PDB entry 2Q2K | X-ray diffraction, 3.00 A resolution | chains A and B of the 3 polymer chains in the assembly

# Chain A (and B)
Molecule: Hypothetical protein
Organism: Staphylococcus aureus
Notes: chain B of this document is another copy of the same molecule, construct and numbering; everything in this record applies to it too
UniProt: Q2FDA3 (Q2FDA3_STAA3); residue numbers follow UniProt; this construct covers 1-51
Sequence (70 residues; each row starts with the number of its first residue; numbers below 1 keep their minus sign (Met-18 is residue -18)):
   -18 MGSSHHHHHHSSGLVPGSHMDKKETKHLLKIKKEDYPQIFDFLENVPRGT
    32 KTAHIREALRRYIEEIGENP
Disordered / not traced: -18 to 3, 49-51 (chain B: -18 to 3, 48-51)
Sequence notes: expression tag (-18 to 0)

# How chain A and chain B interact
Pairs across the interface - 73 pairs, chain A then chain B:
  Lys4(A) with Ile12(B); Lys13(B); Lys14(B), hydrogen bond (backbone-backbone); Phe21(B)
  Glu5(A) with Ile12(B); Lys13(B); Phe21(B)
  Thr6(A) with Leu10(B); Lys11(B); Ile12(B), hydrogen bond (backbone-backbone); Phe21(B); Glu25(B), hydrogen bond; Lys32(B)
  Lys7(A) with Leu9(B); Leu10(B); Lys11(B)
  His8(A) with His8(B); Leu9(B); Leu10(B), hydrogen bond (backbone-backbone); Lys32(B); Thr33(B), hydrogen bond; Ile36(B)
  Leu9(A) with His8(B); Leu9(B), hydrophobic
  Leu10(A) with Thr6(B); Lys7(B); His8(B), hydrogen bond (backbone-backbone); Ile36(B), hydrophobic
  Lys11(A) with Glu5(B); Thr6(B); Lys7(B)
  Ile12(A) with Glu5(B); Thr6(B), hydrogen bond (backbone-backbone)
  Lys13(A) with Lys4(B); Glu5(B)
  Lys14(A) with Lys4(B), hydrogen bond (backbone-backbone)
  Tyr17(A) with Arg37(B), hydrogen bond; Arg41(B)
  Gln19(A) with Arg41(B)
  Ile20(A) with Arg37(B); Arg41(B)
  Phe21(A) with Lys4(B); Glu5(B); Thr6(B)
  Phe23(A) with Ile44(B), hydrophobic
  Glu25(A) with Thr6(B)
  Lys32(A) with Thr6(B); His8(B)
  Thr33(A) with His8(B)
  His35(A) with Tyr43(B)
  Ile36(A) with Leu10(B), hydrophobic; Ile36(B), hydrophobic
  Arg37(A) with Tyr17(B), hydrogen bond; Ile20(B)
  Glu38(A) with Tyr43(B)
  Ala39(A) with Ala39(B); Leu40(B), hydrophobic; Tyr43(B), hydrophobic
  Leu40(A) with Ile36(B), hydrophobic; Ala39(B), hydrophobic
  Arg41(A) with Tyr17(B); Ile20(B)
  Arg42(A) with Tyr43(B); Glu46(B), salt bridge
  Tyr43(A) with His35(B), hydrogen bond; Glu38(B); Ala39(B), hydrophobic; Arg42(B)
  Ile44(A) with Ile20(B), hydrophobic; Phe23(B), hydrophobic
  Glu46(A) with Arg42(B), salt bridge; Glu46(B)
  Ile47(A) with Arg42(B)
Other interface residues (no listed pair), chain A (33 interface residues in all): Pro18, Leu24
Other interface residues (no listed pair), chain B (31 interface residues in all): Gln19, Leu24

# Summary
Chain A and chain B form an interface of 33 and 31 residues respectively, with 11 hydrogen bonds and 2 salt
bridges. Polar pairs include Arg42(A)-Glu46(B), Thr6(A)-Glu25(B) and His8(A)-Thr33(B).
Both chains are Hypothetical protein (Staphylococcus aureus). Entry 2Q2K (Structure of nucleic-acid binding
protein) was determined by X-ray diffraction.
